Entry 2Q61 (X-ray diffraction, 2.20 A resolution); this record covers chains A and B.

[Chain A (and B)]
Protein: Peroxisome Proliferator-Activated Receptor gamma
Organism: Homo sapiens
Notes: fragment: Ligand binding domain; chain B of this document is another copy of the same molecule, construct and numbering; everything in this record applies to it too
Reference sequence: P37231 (PPARG_HUMAN); residues 205-477 here correspond to UniProt positions 233-505 (UniProt number = residue number + 28)
Sequence (274 residues; each row starts with the number of its first residue):
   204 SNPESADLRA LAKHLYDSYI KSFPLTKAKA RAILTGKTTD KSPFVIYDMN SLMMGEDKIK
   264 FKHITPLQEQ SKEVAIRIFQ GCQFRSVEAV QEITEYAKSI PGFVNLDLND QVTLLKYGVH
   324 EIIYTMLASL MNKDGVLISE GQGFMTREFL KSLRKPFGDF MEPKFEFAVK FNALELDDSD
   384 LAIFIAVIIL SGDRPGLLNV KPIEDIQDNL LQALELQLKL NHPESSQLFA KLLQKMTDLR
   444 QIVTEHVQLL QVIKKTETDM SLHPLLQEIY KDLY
Not modelled in the structure: 204-208, 262-274 (chain B: 204-206, 242-243, 268-274, 464-465, 477)
Construct notes: expression tag (204)
Residues lining bound ligands: SF1 (1-benzyl-5-chloro-3-(phenylthio)-1H-indole-2-carboxylic acid): Ile-249, Leu-255, Ile-281, Gly-284, Cys-285, Arg-288, Ser-289, Ile-326, Leu-330, Leu-333, Val-339, Leu-340, Ile-341, Ser-342, Met-348, Leu-353, Phe-363, Met-364

[Interface between chain A and chain B]
Contacting residue pairs (41; chain A residue first):
  Lys-373(A) / Asp-396(B)
  Asp-396(A) / Lys-373(B)
  Asp-396(A) / Lys-438(B)  salt bridge
  Gln-410(A) / Gln-437(B)  hydrogen bond
  Asp-411(A) / Ser-429(B)  hydrogen bond
  Asp-411(A) / Gln-430(B)
  Leu-414(A) / Gln-430(B)
  Leu-414(A) / Ala-433(B)  hydrophobic
  Leu-414(A) / Gln-437(B)
  Gln-415(A) / Ser-429(B)
  Gln-415(A) / Gln-430(B)
  Glu-418(A) / Glu-418(B)
  Glu-418(A) / Gln-430(B)  hydrogen bond
  Ser-429(A) / Asp-411(B)  hydrogen bond
  Gln-430(A) / Asp-411(B)
  Gln-430(A) / Leu-414(B)
  Gln-430(A) / Gln-415(B)
  Gln-430(A) / Glu-418(B)  hydrogen bond
  Gln-430(A) / Phe-432(B)
  Phe-432(A) / Gln-430(B)
  Phe-432(A) / Ala-433(B)  hydrophobic
  Ala-433(A) / Phe-432(B)  hydrophobic
  Ala-433(A) / Leu-436(B)  hydrophobic
  Leu-436(A) / Ala-433(B)  hydrophobic
  Gln-437(A) / Gln-410(B)  hydrogen bond
  Gln-437(A) / Met-439(B)
  Met-439(A) / Gln-437(B)
  Met-439(A) / Thr-440(B)
  Thr-440(A) / Met-439(B)
  Thr-440(A) / Thr-440(B)  hydrogen bond (side chain-backbone)
  Thr-440(A) / Arg-443(B)
  Asp-441(A) / Asp-396(B)
  Asp-441(A) / Arg-443(B)  salt bridge
  Arg-443(A) / Thr-440(B)  hydrogen bond
  Arg-443(A) / Asp-441(B)  salt bridge
  Arg-443(A) / Gln-444(B)  hydrogen bond
  Gln-444(A) / Arg-443(B)
  Gln-444(A) / Gln-444(B)
  Gln-444(A) / Thr-447(B)  hydrogen bond
  Gln-451(A) / Gln-451(B)
  Tyr-477(A) / Gln-444(B)
Also at the interface, not in a pair above, chain A (23 interface residues in all): Val-390, Lys-434, Thr-447
Also at the interface, not in a pair above, chain B (25 interface residues in all): Val-390, Gly-395, Glu-407, Lys-434

[Summary]
The interface between chain A and chain B involves 23 residues on one side and 25 on the other; the contacts
include 10 hydrogen bonds and 3 salt bridges. Among the polar pairs are Asp-396(A)/Lys-438(B),
Asp-441(A)/Arg-443(B) and Gln-410(A)/Gln-437(B). Bound to chain A: compound SF1.
Chain A and chain B are both Peroxisome Proliferator-Activated Receptor gamma (Homo sapiens); the structure,
Crystal Structure of PPARgamma ligand binding domain bound to partial agonist SR145, was determined by X-ray
diffraction (same publication as 2Q59, 2Q5P, 2Q5S, 2Q6R and 2Q6S).
